PDB entry 8T3S | electron microscopy, 3.07 A resolution | chains A and N of the 5 polymer chains in the assembly

Chain A:
Name: Guanine nucleotide-binding protein G(q) subunit alpha
Source organism: Homo sapiens
Amino-acid sequence (230 residues; row label = number of the first residue in the row; note: 12 numbers in that range are skipped by the numbering (no residue carries them; nothing is unmodelled there)):
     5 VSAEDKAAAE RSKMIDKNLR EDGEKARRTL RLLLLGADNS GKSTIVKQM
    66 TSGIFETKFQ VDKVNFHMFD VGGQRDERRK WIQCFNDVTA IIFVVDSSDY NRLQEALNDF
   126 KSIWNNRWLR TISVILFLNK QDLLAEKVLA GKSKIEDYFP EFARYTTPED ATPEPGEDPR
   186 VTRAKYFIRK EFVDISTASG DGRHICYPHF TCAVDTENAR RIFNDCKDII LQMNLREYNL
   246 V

Chain N:
Name: scFv16
Source organism: Mus musculus
Notes: antibody fragment or engineered binder
Amino-acid sequence (232 residues; numbered 2 to 248; 15 numbers in that range are skipped by the numbering (no residue carries them; nothing is unmodelled there); the number before each row is that of its first residue):
     2 VQLVESGGGL VQPGGSRKLS CSASGFAFSS FGMHWVRQAP EKGLEWVAYI SSGSGTIYYA
    62 DTVKGRFTIS RDDPKNTLFL QMTSLRSEDT AMYYCVRSIY YYGSSPFDFW GQGTTLTVSA
   137 ADIVMTQATS SVPVTPGESV SISCRSSKSL LHSNGNTYLY WFLQRPGQSP QLLIYRMSNL
   197 ASGVPDRFSG SGSGTAFTLT ISRLEAEDVG VYYCMQHLEY PLTFGAGTKL EL
Cystine bridges: Cys-22/Cys-96, Cys-160/Cys-230

Interface between chain A and chain N:
Residue-residue contacts (26; chain A residue first):
  Val-5(A) with His-168(N)
  Ser-6(A) with His-168(N), hydrogen bond (backbone-side chain); Asn-170(N); Tyr-174(N), hydrogen bond
  Ala-7(A) with His-233(N); Leu-234(N); Tyr-236(N), hydrophobic
  Glu-8(A) with Tyr-174(N); Tyr-176(N), hydrogen bond; Arg-192(N), salt bridge; His-233(N)
  Asp-9(A) with Asn-170(N), hydrogen bond
  Lys-10(A) with Tyr-59(N)
  Ala-11(A) with Tyr-50(N); Tyr-101(N), hydrophobic
  Ala-12(A) with Tyr-101(N)
  Glu-14(A) with Ser-52(N), hydrogen bond; Ser-53(N); Gly-56(N); Thr-57(N), hydrogen bond
  Arg-15(A) with Ser-31(N); Ile-100(N); Tyr-101(N); Tyr-102(N)
  Met-18(A) with Ser-53(N), hydrogen bond; Gly-54(N)
Other interface residues (no listed pair), chain N (20 interface residues in all): Pro-107

In short:
11 residues of chain A and 20 residues of chain N are in contact; the contacts include 7 hydrogen bonds and 1
salt bridge. Polar pairs include Glu-8(A)/Arg-192(N), Ser-6(A)/His-168(N) and Ser-6(A)/Tyr-174(N).
Here chain A is Guanine nucleotide-binding protein G(q) subunit alpha (Homo sapiens) and chain N is scFv16
(Mus musculus). Entry 8T3S (Cryo-EM structure of the Butyrate bound FFA2-Gq complex) was determined by
electron microscopy (same publication as 8T3Q, 8T3V and 8T3O).
